Entry 3K7A (X-ray diffraction, 3.80 A resolution); this record covers chains C and J of the 11 polymer chains in the assembly.

[Chain C]
Protein: DNA-directed RNA polymerase II subunit RPB3
Organism: Saccharomyces cerevisiae
UniProt: P16370 (RPB3_YEAST); residues 1-318 here = UniProt positions 1-318
Chain sequence (318 residues; row label = number of the first residue in the row):
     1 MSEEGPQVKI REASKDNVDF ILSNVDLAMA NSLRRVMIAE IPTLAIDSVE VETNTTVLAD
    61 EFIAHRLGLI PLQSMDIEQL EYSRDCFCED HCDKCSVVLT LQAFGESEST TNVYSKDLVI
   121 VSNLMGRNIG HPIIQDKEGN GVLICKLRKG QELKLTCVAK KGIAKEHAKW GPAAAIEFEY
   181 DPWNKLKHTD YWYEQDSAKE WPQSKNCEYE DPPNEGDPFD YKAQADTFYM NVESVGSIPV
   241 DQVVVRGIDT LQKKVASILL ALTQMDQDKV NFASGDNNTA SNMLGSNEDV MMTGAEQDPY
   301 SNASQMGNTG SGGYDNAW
Not modelled in the structure: 1-2, 269-318
Ion coordination: Zn2+: Cys86, Cys88, Cys92, Cys95

[Chain J]
Protein: DNA-directed RNA polymerases I, II, and III subunit RPABC5
Organism: Saccharomyces cerevisiae
UniProt: P22139 (RPAB5_YEAST); numbering as in UniProt (aligned over 1-70)
Chain sequence (70 residues; numbered 1 to 70; the number before each row is that of its first residue):
     1 MIVPVRCFSC GKVVGDKWES YLNLLQEDEL DEGTALSRLG LKRYCCRRMI LTHVDLIEKF
    61 LRYNPLEKRD
Not modelled in the structure: 66-70
Ion coordination: Zn2+: Cys7, Cys10, Cys45, Cys46

[Interface between chain C and chain J]
Pairs across the interface (37):
  Val57(C) - Phe60(J)  hydrophobic
  Val57(C) - Leu61(J)  hydrophobic
  Arg66(C) - Ile2(J)
  Arg66(C) - Val3(J)  hydrogen bond (side chain-backbone)
  Arg66(C) - Val5(J)
  Leu69(C) - Val5(J)
  Leu69(C) - Arg6(J)  hydrogen bond (backbone-side chain)
  Thr110(C) - Leu61(J)
  Asn112(C) - Glu19(J)
  Tyr114(C) - Glu19(J)  hydrogen bond
  Asp136(C) - Asp16(J)
  Glu138(C) - Ser20(J)
  Val142(C) - Val5(J)  hydrophobic
  Val142(C) - Val13(J)  hydrophobic
  Val142(C) - Asp16(J)
  Leu143(C) - Ile2(J)  hydrophobic
  Leu143(C) - Gly15(J)  hydrogen bond (backbone-backbone)
  Lys146(C) - Asp55(J)  salt bridge
  Lys146(C) - Ile57(J)
  Lys146(C) - Glu58(J)  salt bridge
  Lys146(C) - Leu61(J)
  Leu147(C) - Leu61(J)
  Arg148(C) - Leu61(J)  hydrogen bond (side chain-backbone)
  Arg148(C) - Arg62(J)
  Arg148(C) - Tyr63(J)
  Arg148(C) - Asn64(J)  hydrogen bond
  Lys149(C) - Asn64(J)  hydrogen bond
  Lys169(C) - Arg6(J)  hydrogen bond (backbone-side chain)
  Gly171(C) - Arg6(J)  hydrogen bond (backbone-side chain)
  Ala174(C) - Cys10(J)
  Ala175(C) - Cys10(J)  hydrophobic
  Ala175(C) - Arg43(J)
  Glu177(C) - Lys42(J)  salt bridge
  Glu233(C) - Lys12(J)  salt bridge
  Glu233(C) - Arg43(J)  salt bridge
  Val235(C) - Arg6(J)
  Val235(C) - Val13(J)  hydrophobic
Also at the interface, not in a pair above, chain C (27 interface residues in all): Leu58, Phe62, Pro71, Gly141, Gln151, Ala168
Also at the interface, not in a pair above, chain J (25 interface residues in all): Met1, Pro4, Gly11, Pro65

[Overview]
The interface between chain C and chain J involves 27 residues on one side and 25 on the other; the contacts
include 9 hydrogen bonds and 5 salt bridges. Polar contacts include Lys146(C)-Asp55(J), Lys146(C)-Glu58(J) and
Glu177(C)-Lys42(J).
Here chain C is DNA-directed RNA polymerase II subunit RPB3 and chain J is DNA-directed RNA polymerases I, II,
and III subunit RPABC5, both from Saccharomyces cerevisiae. Entry 3K7A (Crystal Structure of an RNA polymerase
II-TFIIB complex) was determined by X-ray diffraction.
